PDB entry 3T8E | X-ray diffraction, 2.10 A resolution | chains A and B

# Chain A (and B)
Name: CerJ
Source organism: Streptomyces tendae
Notes: chain B of this document is another copy of the same molecule, construct and numbering; everything in this record applies to it too
Chain sequence (357 residues; each row starts with the number of its first residue):
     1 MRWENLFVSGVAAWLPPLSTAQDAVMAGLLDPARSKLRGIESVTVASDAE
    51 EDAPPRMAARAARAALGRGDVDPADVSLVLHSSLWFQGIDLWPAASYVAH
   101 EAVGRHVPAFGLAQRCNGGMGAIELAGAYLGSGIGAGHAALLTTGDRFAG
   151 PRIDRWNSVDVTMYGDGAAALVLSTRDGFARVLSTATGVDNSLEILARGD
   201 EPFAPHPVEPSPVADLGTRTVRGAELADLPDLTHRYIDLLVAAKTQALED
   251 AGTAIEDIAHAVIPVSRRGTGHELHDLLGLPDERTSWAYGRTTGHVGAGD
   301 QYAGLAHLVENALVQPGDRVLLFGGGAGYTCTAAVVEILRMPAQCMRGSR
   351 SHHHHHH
Disordered / not traced: 343-357 (chain B: 342-357)
Modified residues: C116 (3-sulfinoalanine; CSD)

# Interface between chain A and chain B
Contacting residue pairs (164; chain A residue first):
  M1(A) with S132(B); G133(B); I134(B)
  W3(A) with I134(B), hydrophobic
  E50(A) with P202(B); F203(B), hydrogen bond (side chain-backbone)
  A53(A) with F203(B), hydrophobic
  R56(A) with F203(B)
  W85(A) with L91(B); P205(B); H206(B); P207(B)
  F86(A) with A204(B); H206(B); P207(B)
  Q87(A) with F203(B)
  G88(A) with P202(B); F203(B); A204(B), hydrogen bond (backbone-backbone)
  I89(A) with R198(B); E201(B); P202(B); F203(B), hydrophobic; R219(B)
  D90(A) with R152(B), salt bridge; R219(B), salt bridge
  L91(A) with W85(B); R115(B); I153(B), hydrophobic; A197(B); A214(B), hydrophobic; R219(B), hydrogen bond (backbone-side chain)
  W92(A) with R115(B); E194(B), hydrogen bond; A197(B); R198(B); F203(B), hydrophobic
  P93(A) with R115(B); A197(B); A327(B); G328(B)
  S96(A) with N191(B), hydrogen bond; G328(B)
  Y97(A) with E194(B); R198(B)
  A99(A) with N191(B)
  H100(A) with N191(B); S192(B)
  G104(A) with N191(B), hydrogen bond (backbone-side chain)
  R105(A) with V189(B); D190(B), salt bridge; N191(B), hydrogen bond (backbone-backbone); S192(B); R235(B)
  H106(A) with V189(B), hydrogen bond (side chain-backbone)
  V107(A) with V189(B); N191(B), hydrogen bond (backbone-side chain)
  P108(A) with V189(B)
  A109(A) with Q114(B), hydrogen bond (backbone-side chain)
  F110(A) with L112(B), hydrophobic; A113(B); Q114(B); G121(B); L125(B), hydrophobic
  G111(A) with G111(B); L112(B); A113(B), hydrogen bond (backbone-backbone)
  L112(A) with F110(B), hydrophobic; G111(B); L112(B), hydrophobic
  A113(A) with F110(B); G111(B), hydrogen bond (backbone-backbone)
  Q114(A) with A109(B), hydrogen bond (side chain-backbone); F110(B)
  R115(A) with L91(B); P93(B)
  G121(A) with F110(B)
  E124(A) with I134(B)
  L125(A) with F110(B), hydrophobic; Y129(B), hydrophobic
  A128(A) with A128(B); Y129(B), hydrophobic; S132(B); I134(B), hydrophobic
  Y129(A) with L125(B), hydrophobic; A128(B), hydrophobic
  S132(A) with M1(B); A128(B)
  G133(A) with M1(B)
  I134(A) with M1(B); W3(B), hydrophobic; E124(B)
  R147(A) with A204(B); P205(B)
  A149(A) with P205(B); H206(B)
  G150(A) with H206(B)
  P151(A) with H206(B)
  R152(A) with D90(B), salt bridge; H206(B), hydrogen bond (backbone-side chain)
  I153(A) with L91(B), hydrophobic
  V189(A) with R105(B); H106(B), hydrogen bond (backbone-side chain); V107(B); P108(B)
  D190(A) with R105(B), salt bridge
  N191(A) with S96(B), hydrogen bond; A99(B); H100(B); G104(B), hydrogen bond (side chain-backbone); R105(B), hydrogen bond (backbone-backbone); V107(B), hydrogen bond (side chain-backbone)
  S192(A) with H100(B); R105(B)
  E194(A) with W92(B), hydrogen bond; S96(B); Y97(B)
  A197(A) with L91(B); W92(B); P93(B)
  R198(A) with I89(B); W92(B); Y97(B)
  E201(A) with I89(B)
  P202(A) with E50(B); G88(B); I89(B)
  F203(A) with E50(B), hydrogen bond (backbone-side chain); A53(B), hydrophobic; R56(B); Q87(B); G88(B); I89(B), hydrophobic; W92(B), hydrophobic
  A204(A) with F86(B); G88(B), hydrogen bond (backbone-backbone); R147(B)
  P205(A) with D48(B); W85(B); R147(B); A149(B)
  H206(A) with W85(B); F86(B); A149(B); G150(B); P151(B); R152(B), hydrogen bond (side chain-backbone); S211(B)
  P207(A) with W85(B); F86(B)
  E209(A) with E209(B); P210(B); S211(B), hydrogen bond
  P210(A) with E209(B)
  S211(A) with H206(B); E209(B), hydrogen bond
  A214(A) with L91(B), hydrophobic
  R219(A) with I89(B); D90(B), salt bridge; L91(B), hydrogen bond (side chain-backbone)
  R235(A) with R105(B)
  A327(A) with P93(B)
  G328(A) with P93(B); S96(B)
Interface residues without a listed pair, chain A (75 interface residues in all): D48, P55, L78, L84, A122, T187, V208, L216, T330
Interface residues without a listed pair, chain B (75 interface residues in all): P55, L78, L84, A122, T187, V208, L216, T330

# In short
The chain A/chain B interface involves 75 residues from each chain; the contacts include 26 hydrogen bonds and
6 salt bridges. Among the polar pairs are D90(A)-R152(B), D90(A)-R219(B) and R105(A)-D190(B).
Chain A and chain B are both CerJ (Streptomyces tendae); the structure, Crystal structure of CerJ from
Streptomyces tendae soaked with CerviK, was determined by X-ray diffraction together with 3S3L, 3T5Y and 3T6S
from the same study.
